Entry 6LBJ (X-ray diffraction, 2.70 A resolution); this record covers chain A.

# Chain A
Name: Poly(A) RNA polymerase GLD2
From: Mus musculus
Notes: EC 2.7.7.19
Reference sequence: Q91YI6 (GLD2_MOUSE); numbering as in UniProt (aligned over 143-484)
Amino-acid sequence (368 residues; numbered 117 to 484; the number before each row is that of its first residue):
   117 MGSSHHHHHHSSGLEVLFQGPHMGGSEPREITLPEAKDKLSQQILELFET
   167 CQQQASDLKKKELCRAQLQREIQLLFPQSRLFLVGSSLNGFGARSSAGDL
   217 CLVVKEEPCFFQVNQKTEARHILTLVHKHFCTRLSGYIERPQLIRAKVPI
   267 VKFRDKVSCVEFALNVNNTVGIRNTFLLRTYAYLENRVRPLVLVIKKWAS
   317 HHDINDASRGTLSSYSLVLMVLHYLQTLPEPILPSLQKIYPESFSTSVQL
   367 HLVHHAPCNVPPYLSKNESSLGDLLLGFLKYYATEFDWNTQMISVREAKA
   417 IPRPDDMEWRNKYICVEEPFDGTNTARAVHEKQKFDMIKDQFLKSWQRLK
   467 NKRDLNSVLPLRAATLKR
Disordered / not traced: 117-145, 222-232, 481-484
Construct notes: expression tag (117-142); engineered mutation Ala213 (Asp in Q91YI6), Ala279 (Asp in Q91YI6)
UniProt features mapped onto this chain:
  - binding site (Mg(2+)): Asp215
  - mutagenesis: Asp215 (D215A: Loss of enzyme activity)

# Summary
Curated annotation (UniProt) lists Mg2+-binding residue Asp215 and one mutagenesis site.
Chain A is Poly(A) RNA polymerase GLD2 (Mus musculus); the structure, Structure of mouse GLD-2 (Terminal
nucleotidyltransferase 2, TENT2), was determined by X-ray diffraction, deposited together with 6LBK.
